PDB entry 9G6V | electron microscopy, 2.90 A resolution | chains B and C of the 20 polymer chains in the assembly

[Chain B]
Protein: Genome polyprotein
Organism: Foot-and-mouth disease virus SAT 2
UniProt: Q719N0 (Q719N0_FMDS2); the author numbering skips numbers that UniProt does not, so the offset changes along the chain: 1-132 = UniProt 726-857; 136-217 = UniProt 858-939
Amino-acid sequence (214 residues; row label = number of the first residue in the row; note: 3 numbers in that range are skipped by the numbering (no residue carries them; nothing is unmodelled there)):
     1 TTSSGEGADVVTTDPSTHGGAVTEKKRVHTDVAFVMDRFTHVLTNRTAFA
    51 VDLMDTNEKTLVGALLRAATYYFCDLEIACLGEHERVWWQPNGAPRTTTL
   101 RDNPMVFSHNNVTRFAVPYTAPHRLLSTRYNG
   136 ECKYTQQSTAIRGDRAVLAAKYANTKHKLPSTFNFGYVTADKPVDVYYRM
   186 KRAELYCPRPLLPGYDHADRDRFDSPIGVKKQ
Disordered / not traced: 1-25, 136-162, 202-217

[Chain C]
Protein: Genome polyprotein
Organism: Foot-and-mouth disease virus SAT 2
UniProt: Q719N0 (Q719N0_FMDS2); residues 1-219 here correspond to UniProt positions 285-503 (UniProt number = residue number + 284)
Amino-acid sequence (219 residues; each row starts with the number of its first residue):
     1 DKKTEETTLLEDRILTTRHGTTTSTTQSSVGITYGYADADSFRPGPNTSG
    51 LETRVEQAERFFKEKLFDWTSDKPFGTLYVLELPKDHKGIYGYLTDAYTY
   101 MRNGWDVQVSATSTQFNGGSLLVAMVPELCSLKDREEFQLSLYPHQFINP
   151 RTNTTAHIQVPYLGVNRHDQGKRHQAWSLVVMVLTPLTTEAQMQSGTVEV
   201 YANIAPTNVFVAGEKPAKQ
Disordered / not traced: 1-29, 45-54, 86-100, 171-173, 191-195, 210-219
Sequence notes: conflict Tyr93 (Ser377 in Q719N0)

[Chain B / chain C interface]
Contacting residue pairs (35; chain B residue first):
  Thr70(B) - Glu128(C)
  Tyr71(B) - Glu128(C)  hydrogen bond
  Tyr71(B) - Leu163(C)  hydrophobic
  Tyr71(B) - Gly164(C)
  Tyr71(B) - Val165(C)  hydrophobic
  His123(B) - Asn166(C)  hydrogen bond
  Arg124(B) - Val165(C)
  Leu125(B) - Val165(C)
  Ser127(B) - Val165(C)
  Arg129(B) - Glu128(C)
  Arg129(B) - Cys130(C)
  Tyr130(B) - Cys130(C)  hydrogen bond (backbone-side chain)
  Tyr130(B) - His174(C)
  Asn131(B) - Glu82(C)  hydrogen bond
  Asn131(B) - Leu129(C)  hydrogen bond (side chain-backbone)
  Asn131(B) - His174(C)  hydrogen bond (backbone-side chain)
  Asn131(B) - Gln175(C)  hydrogen bond (backbone-backbone)
  Phe168(B) - Val165(C)  hydrophobic
  Cys192(B) - Tyr36(C)
  Cys192(B) - Leu163(C)  hydrophobic
  Pro193(B) - Tyr143(C)
  Arg194(B) - Val126(C)
  Arg194(B) - Pro127(C)  hydrogen bond (side chain-backbone)
  Arg194(B) - Glu128(C)  hydrogen bond (side chain-backbone)
  Arg194(B) - Leu129(C)
  Arg194(B) - Leu142(C)
  Arg194(B) - Tyr143(C)  hydrogen bond
  Pro195(B) - Glu136(C)
  Pro195(B) - Gln139(C)
  Pro195(B) - Leu142(C)  hydrophobic
  Pro195(B) - Tyr143(C)
  Leu196(B) - Gln139(C)  hydrogen bond (backbone-side chain)
  Leu197(B) - Arg135(C)
  Leu197(B) - Gln139(C)
  Pro198(B) - Arg135(C)
Other interface residues (no listed pair), chain B (19 interface residues in all): Leu126, Gly132
Other interface residues (no listed pair), chain C (19 interface residues in all): Gln170

[Summary]
The chain B/chain C interface involves 19 residues from each chain; the contacts include 11 hydrogen bonds.
Among the polar pairs are Tyr71(B)-Glu128(C), His123(B)-Asn166(C) and Tyr130(B)-Cys130(C).
Here chain B is Genome polyprotein and chain C is Genome polyprotein, both from Foot-and-mouth disease virus
SAT 2. Entry 9G6V (Dissociated FMDV SAT2 Pentamer in complex with ultralong Fab117) was determined by electron
microscopy.
